PDB entry 8OOD | X-ray diffraction, 1.50 A resolution | chain A

# Chain A
Name: DDB1- and CUL4-associated factor 1
Organism: Homo sapiens
Notes: EC 2.7.11.1
Reference sequence: Q9Y4B6 (DCAF1_HUMAN); residue numbers follow UniProt; this construct covers 1039-1401
Amino-acid sequence (367 residues; row label = number of the first residue in the row):
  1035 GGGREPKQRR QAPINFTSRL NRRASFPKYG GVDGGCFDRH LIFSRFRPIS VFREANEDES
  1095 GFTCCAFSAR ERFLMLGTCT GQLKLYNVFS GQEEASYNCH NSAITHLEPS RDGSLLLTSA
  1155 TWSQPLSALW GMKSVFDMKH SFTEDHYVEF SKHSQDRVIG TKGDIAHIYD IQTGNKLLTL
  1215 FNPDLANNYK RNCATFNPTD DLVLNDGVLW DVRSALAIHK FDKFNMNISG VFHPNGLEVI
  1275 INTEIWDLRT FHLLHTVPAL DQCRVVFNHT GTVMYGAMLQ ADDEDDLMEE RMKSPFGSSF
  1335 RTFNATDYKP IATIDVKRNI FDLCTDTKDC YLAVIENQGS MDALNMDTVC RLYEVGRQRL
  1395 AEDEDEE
Not modelled in the structure: 1035-1079, 1316-1325, 1390-1401
Construct notes: expression tag (1035-1038); engineered mutation Leu1250 (Gln in Q9Y4B6)
Ion coordination: Mg2+: Thr1114, Asn1132, His1134
Ligand contacts:
  - VY3 (N-[2-[2-[2-[2-[2-[2-[3-[4-[4-(2-azanylethylamino)-2-[1-(4-chlorophenyl)cyclopentyl]quinazolin-7-yl]piperazin-1-yl]-3-oxidanylidene-propoxy]ethoxy]ethoxy]ethoxy]ethoxy]ethoxy]ethyl]ethanamide), molecule 1: Thr1097, Cys1098, Ala1137, Ile1138, Thr1139, His1140, Thr1155, Trp1156, His1180, Tyr1181, Arg1225, Cys1227, Ile1262, Arg1298, Leu1313, Met1326, Lys1327, Pro1329, Phe1330, Phe1355, Asp1356
  - VY3, molecule 2: Arg1104, Phe1107, Met1109, Leu1117, Lys1118, Leu1119, Glu1128, Ala1129, Ser1130, Tyr1131, Met1166, Ser1168, Val1169, Phe1170
Swiss-Prot annotation at these positions:
  - motif: Val1242 to Ala1249 (DWD box 1), Glu1278 to Phe1285 (DWD box 2)
  - modified residue: Ser1328 (Phosphoserine)
  - mutagenesis: Arg1247 (R1247A: Loss of interaction with DDB1, no effect on interaction with TET3; when associated with A-1283), Arg1283 (R1283A: Loss of interaction with DDB1, no effect on interaction with TET3; when associated with A-1247)

# Overview
Bound to chain A: compound VY3. The Mg2+ site is built by Thr1114, Asn1132 and His1134. Curated annotation
(UniProt) lists 2 mutagenesis sites.
Chain A is DDB1- and CUL4-associated factor 1 (Homo sapiens); the structure, Crystal structure of human DCAF1
WD40 repeats (Q1250L) in complex with compound 15, was determined by X-ray diffraction.
